Entry 8HSG (electron microscopy, 3.20 A resolution); this record covers chains H and I of the 8 polymer chains in the assembly.

[Chain H]
Protein: DNA-directed RNA polymerase subunit alpha
Source organism: Thermus thermophilus HB8
Notes: EC 2.7.7.6
Reference sequence: Q5SHR6 (RPOA_THET8); numbering as in UniProt (aligned over 1-315)
Amino-acid sequence (315 residues; each row starts with the number of its first residue):
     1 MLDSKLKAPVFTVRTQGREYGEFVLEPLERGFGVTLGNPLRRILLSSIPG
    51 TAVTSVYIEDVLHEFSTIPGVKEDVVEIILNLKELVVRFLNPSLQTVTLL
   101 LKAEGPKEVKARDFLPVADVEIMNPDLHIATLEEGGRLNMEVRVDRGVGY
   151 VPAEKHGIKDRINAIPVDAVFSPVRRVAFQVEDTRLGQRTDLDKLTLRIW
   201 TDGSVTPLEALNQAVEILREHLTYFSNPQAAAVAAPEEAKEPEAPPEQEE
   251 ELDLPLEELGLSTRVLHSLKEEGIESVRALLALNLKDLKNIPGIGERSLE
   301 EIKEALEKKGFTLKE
Not modelled in the structure: 230-315

[Chain I]
Protein: DNA-directed RNA polymerase subunit beta
Source organism: Thermus thermophilus HB8
Notes: EC 2.7.7.6
Reference sequence: Q8RQE9 (RPOB_THET8); numbering as in UniProt (aligned over 1-1119)
Amino-acid sequence (1119 residues; each row starts with the number of its first residue):
     1 MEIKRFGRIREVIPLPPLTEIQVESYRRALQADVPPEKRENVGIQAAFRE
    51 TFPIEEEDKGKGGLVLDFLEYRLGEPPFPQDECREKDLTYQAPLYARLQL
   101 IHKDTGLIKEDEVFLGHIPLMTEDGSFIINGADRVIVSQIHRSPGVYFTP
   151 DPARPGRYIASIIPLPKRGPWIDLEVEPNGVVSMKVNKRKFPLVLLLRVL
   201 GYDQETLARELGAYGELVQGLMDESVFAMRPEEALIRLFTLLRPGDPPKR
   251 DKAVAYVYGLIADPRRYDLGEAGRYKAEEKLGIRLSGRTLARFEDGEFKD
   301 EVFLPTLRYLFALTAGVPGHEVDDIDHLGNRRIRTVGELMTDQFRVGLAR
   351 LARGVRERMLMGSEDSLTPAKLVNSRPLEAAIREFFSRSQLSQFKDETNP
   401 LSSLRHKRRISALGPGGLTRERAGFDVRDVHRTHYGRICPVETPEGANIG
   451 LITSLAAYARVDELGFIRTPYRRVVGGVVTDEVVYMTATEEDRYTIAQAN
   501 TPLEGNRIAAERVVARRKGEPVIVSPEEVEFMDVSPKQVFSVNTNLIPFL
   551 EHDDANRALMGSNMQTQAVPLIRAQAPVVMTGLEERVVRDSLAALYAEED
   601 GEVAKVDGNRIVVRYEDGRLVEYPLRRFYRSNQGTALDQRPRVVVGQRVR
   651 KGDLLADGPASENGFLALGQNVLVAIMPFDGYNFEDAIVISEELLKRDFY
   701 TSIHIERYEIEARDTKLGPERITRDIPHLSEAALRDLDEEGVVRIGAEVK
   751 PGDILVGRTSFKGESEPTPEERLLRSIFGEKARDVKDTSLRVPPGEGGIV
   801 VRTVRLRRGDPGVELKPGVREVVRVYVAQKRKLQVGDKLANRHGNKGVVA
   851 KILPVEDMPHLPDGTPVDVILNPLGVPSRMNLGQILETHLGLAGYFLGQR
   901 YISPIFDGAKEPEIKELLAQAFEVYFGKRKGEGFGVDKREVEVLRRAEKL
   951 GLVTPGKTPEEQLKELFLQGKVVLYDGRTGEPIEGPIVVGQMFIMKLYHM
  1001 VEDKMHARSTGPYSLITQQPLGGKAQFGGQRFGEMEVWALEAYGAAHTLQ
  1051 EMLTLKSDDIEGRNAAYEAIIKGEDVPEPSVPESFRVLVKELQALALDVQ
  1101 TLDEKDNPVDIFEGLASKR
Not modelled in the structure: 762-784

[Interface between chain H and chain I]
Contacting residue pairs (6; chain H residue first):
  R30(H) - E692(I)  salt bridge
  R30(H) - P854(I)
  V34(H) - R978(I)
  N38(H) - R978(I)  hydrogen bond (side chain-backbone)
  N38(H) - T979(I)
  R42(H) - E981(I)  salt bridge
Other interface residues (no listed pair), chain H (5 interface residues in all): G31
Other interface residues (no listed pair), chain I (6 interface residues in all): E856

[Overview]
5 residues of chain H and 6 residues of chain I are in contact, with 1 hydrogen bond and 2 salt bridges. Among
the polar pairs are R30(H)-E692(I), R42(H)-E981(I) and N38(H)-R978(I).
Chain H is DNA-directed RNA polymerase subunit alpha and chain I is DNA-directed RNA polymerase subunit beta,
both from Thermus thermophilus HB8; the structure, Thermus thermophilus RNA polymerase elongation complex, was
determined by electron microscopy, deposited together with 8HSH, 8HSJ, 8HSL and 8HSR.
